Entry 2IG0 (X-ray diffraction, 1.70 A resolution); this record covers chains A and B.

== Chain A ==
Protein: Tumor suppressor p53-binding protein 1
Organism: Homo sapiens
Notes: fragment: tandem tudor domains (resiudes 1484-1603)
Reference sequence: Q12888 (TP53B_HUMAN); residue numbers follow UniProt; this construct covers 1484-1603
Amino-acid sequence (123 residues; each row starts with the number of its first residue):
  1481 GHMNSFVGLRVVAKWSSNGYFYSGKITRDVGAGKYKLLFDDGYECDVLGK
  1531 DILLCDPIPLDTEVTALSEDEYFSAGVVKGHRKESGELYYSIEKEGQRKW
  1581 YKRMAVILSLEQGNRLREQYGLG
Unresolved in the structure: 1481-1484
Construct notes: cloning artifact (1481-1483)
UniProt features mapped onto this chain:
  - region: Trp1495 to Tyr1523 (Interaction with dimethylated histone H4)
  - cross-link: Lys1563 (Glycyl lysine isopeptide (Lys-Gly) (interchain with G-Cter in SUMO1))
  - mutagenesis: Trp1495 (W1495A/H: Loss of interaction with histone H4 that has been dimethylated at 'Lys-20' (H4K20me2). Abolishes recruitment to double strand breaks ...), Tyr1500 (Y1500A: Reduces affinity for histone H4 that has been dimethylated at 'Lys-20'), Tyr1502 (Y1502A: Reduces affinity for histone H4 that has been dimethylated at 'Lys-20'; Y1502L/Q: Abolishes recruitment to double strand breaks), Asp1521 (D1521A: Loss of interaction with histone H4 that has been dimethylated at 'Lys-20' (H4K20me2). Abolishes recruitment to double strand breaks ...), Tyr1523 (Y1523A: Increases affinity for histone H4 that has been dimethylated at 'Lys-20'. No effect on recruitment to double strand breaks ...), Lys1563 (K1563R: Does not affect monoubiquitination by MSL2)
Reported in the primary citation:
  - specificity-determining residues: Asp1521
  - conformationally variable residues (order/disorder transition): Trp1495, Tyr1523
  - mutagenesis - W1495A, W1495V: decreased localization to DNA DSBs
  - mutagenesis - W1495F, Y1523A: unchanged localization to DNA DSBs
  - mutagenesis - Y1502L, Y1502Q: abolished localization to DNA damage sites (citing earlier work)
  - mutagenesis - D1521A, D1521R: abolished localization to DSBs (citing earlier work)

== Chain B ==
Protein: Dimethylated Histone H4-K20 peptide
Amino-acid sequence (10 residues; numbered 16 to 25; the number before each row is that of its first residue):
    16 KRHRKVLRDN
Unresolved in the structure: 16-18, 21-25
Modified / non-standard residues: Lys20 (n-dimethyl-lysine; MLY)
Reported in the primary citation:
  - mutagenesis - H18G (11-fold): decreased binding to Tumor suppressor p53-binding protein 1 (chain A)

== Chain A / chain B interface ==
Residue-residue contacts - 8 pairs, chain A then chain B:
  Trp1495(A) - Lys20(B)
  Asn1498(A) - Arg19(B)
  Tyr1500(A) - Arg19(B)
  Tyr1502(A) - Arg19(B)
  Tyr1502(A) - Lys20(B)
  Asp1521(A) - Lys20(B)
  Tyr1523(A) - Lys20(B)
  Phe1553(A) - Arg19(B)
Interface residues without a listed pair, chain A (9 interface residues in all): Phe1519, Ile1587
Interface features reported in the paper:
  - pairs named by the authors: Trp1495(A)-Lys20(B), Tyr1500(A)-Arg19(B) (cation-pi contact), Tyr1502(A)-Lys20(B), Phe1519(A)-Lys20(B), Asp1521(A)-Lys20(B), Tyr1523(A)-Lys20(B)

== Summary ==
The interface between chain A and chain B involves 9 residues on one side and 2 on the other. The authors
report contacts between Trp1495(A) and Lys20(B), Tyr1502(A) and Lys20(B) and Phe1519(A) and Lys20(B) among
others; a cation-pi contact between Tyr1500(A) and Arg19(B). The paper reports that W1495A and W1495V of chain
A reduce localization to DNA DSBs; the specificity determinant Asp1521(A); 9 substitutions were tested in all.
Here chain A is Tumor suppressor p53-binding protein 1 (Homo sapiens) and chain B is Dimethylated Histone
H4-K20 peptide. Entry 2IG0 (Structure of 53BP1/methylated histone peptide complex) was determined by X-ray
diffraction, deposited together with 2FHD and 2G3R.
